6WXL - chains B and H of the 12 polymer chains in the assembly; structure by electron microscopy, 2.76 A resolution.

# Chain B
Protein: Hemagglutinin HA2 chain
Organism: Influenza A virus (A/Shanghai/JS01/2013(H7N9))
UniProt: A0A067Y6L0 (A0A067Y6L0_9INFA); residues 1-221 here correspond to UniProt positions 340-560 (UniProt number = residue number + 339)
Chain sequence (221 residues; each row starts with the number of its first residue):
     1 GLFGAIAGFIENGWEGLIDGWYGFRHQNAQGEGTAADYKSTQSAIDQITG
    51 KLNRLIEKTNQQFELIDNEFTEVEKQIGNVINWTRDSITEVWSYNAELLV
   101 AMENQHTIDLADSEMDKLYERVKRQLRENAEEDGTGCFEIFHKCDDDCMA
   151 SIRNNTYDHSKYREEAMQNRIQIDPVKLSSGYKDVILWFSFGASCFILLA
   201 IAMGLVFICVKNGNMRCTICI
Disordered / not traced: 1-3, 174-221
Disulfide bonds: Cys-144/Cys-148
Covalently attached groups: N-acetylglucosamine (NAG) linked to Asn-82, Asn-154

# Chain H
Protein: 1D21 Heavy chain
Organism: Homo sapiens
Chain sequence (232 residues; row label = number of the first residue in the row; a row labelled like 82A-82C holds insertion residues (82A, then the next letters in order)):
     3 QLVQSGAEVKKPGASVKVSCKASGYTFTGYYLHWVRQAPGQGLEWMGRIN
   52A P
    53 DTGGTNYAQKFQGRVSMTRDMSISTHYMEL
82A-82C SRL
    83 TSDDTAVYYCATKRGAVT
100A-100J AMVYYYFYGM
   101 DVWGQGTTVTVSSASTKGPSVFPLAPSSESTAALGCLVKDYFPEPVTVSW
   151 NSGSLTSGVHTFPAVLQSSGLYSLSSVVTVPSSSLGTQTYVCNVNHKPSN
   201 TKVDKRVEIKTCGGLEVLFQ
Disordered / not traced: 114-220
Disulfide bonds: Cys-22/Cys-92

# Interface between chain B and chain H
Contacting residue pairs - 16 pairs, chain B then chain H:
  Ile-18(B) / Met-100B(H)
  Asp-19(B) / Thr-100(H)
  Asp-19(B) / Tyr-100E(H)  hydrogen bond (backbone-side chain)
  Gly-20(B) / Met-100B(H)
  Tyr-38(B) / Tyr-100E(H)
  Lys-39(B) / Thr-28(H)
  Lys-39(B) / Phe-29(H)
  Thr-41(B) / Tyr-100E(H)
  Gln-42(B) / Phe-29(H)
  Gln-42(B) / Tyr-32(H)
  Gln-42(B) / Lys-95(H)  hydrogen bond
  Gln-42(B) / Tyr-100E(H)  hydrogen bond (side chain-backbone)
  Ile-45(B) / Tyr-100E(H)  hydrophobic
  Ile-45(B) / Tyr-100F(H)  hydrophobic
  Asp-46(B) / Tyr-100H(H)  hydrogen bond
  Thr-49(B) / Tyr-100H(H)  hydrogen bond
Interface residues without a listed pair, chain B (11 interface residues in all): Trp-21
The authors on this interface:
  - epitope / paratope residues, chain B: Asp-19(B), Lys-39(B), Gln-42(B), Asp-46(B), Thr-49(B)

# Summary
Chain B and chain H form an interface of 11 and 9 residues respectively; the contacts include 5 hydrogen
bonds. Polar contacts include Asp-19(B)/Tyr-100E(H), Gln-42(B)/Lys-95(H) and Gln-42(B)/Tyr-100E(H). Covalently
linked N-acetylglucosamine: at Asn-82(B) and Asn-154(B). The paper reports epitope/paratope residues
Asp-19(B), Lys-39(B) and Gln-42(B) among others.
Chain B is Hemagglutinin HA2 chain (Influenza A virus (A/Shanghai/JS01/2013(H7N9))) and chain H is 1D21 Heavy
chain (Homo sapiens); the structure, Cryo-EM structure of the VRC315 clinical trial, vaccine-elicited, human
antibody 1D12 in complex with an H7 ..., was determined by electron microscopy.
